3S7D - chains A and I; structure by X-ray diffraction, 2.30 A resolution.

# Chain A
Name: N-lysine methyltransferase SMYD2
From: Homo sapiens
Notes: EC 2.1.1.-, 2.1.1.43
Reference sequence: Q9NRG4 (SMYD2_HUMAN); residue numbers follow UniProt; this construct covers 1-433
Amino-acid sequence (433 residues; each row starts with the number of its first residue):
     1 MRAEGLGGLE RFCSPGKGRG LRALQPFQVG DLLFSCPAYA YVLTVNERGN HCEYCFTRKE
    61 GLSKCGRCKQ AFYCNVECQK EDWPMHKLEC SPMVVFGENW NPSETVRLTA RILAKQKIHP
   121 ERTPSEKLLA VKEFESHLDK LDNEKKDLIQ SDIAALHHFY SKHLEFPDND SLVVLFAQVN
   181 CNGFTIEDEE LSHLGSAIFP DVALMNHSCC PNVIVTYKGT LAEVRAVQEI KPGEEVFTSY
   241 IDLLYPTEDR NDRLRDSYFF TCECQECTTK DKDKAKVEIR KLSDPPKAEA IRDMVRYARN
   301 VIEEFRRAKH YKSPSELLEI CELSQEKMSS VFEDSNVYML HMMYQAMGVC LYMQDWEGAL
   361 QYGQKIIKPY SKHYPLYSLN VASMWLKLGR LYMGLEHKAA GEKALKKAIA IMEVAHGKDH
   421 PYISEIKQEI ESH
Not modelled in the structure: 1-4
Sequence notes: conflict Glu165 (Gly in Q9NRG4)
Swiss-Prot annotation at these positions:
  - zinc finger: Cys52 to Cys90 (MYND-type)
  - binding site (S-adenosyl-L-methionine): Lys17 to Arg19, His137, Asn206, His207, Tyr258 to Phe260
  - binding site (Zn(2+)): Cys52, Cys55, Cys65, Cys68, Cys74, Cys78, His86, Cys90
  - modified residue: Ser283 (Phosphoserine)
  - natural variant: Glu165 (G165E: this construct carries the variant)
  - mutagenesis: Glu187 (E187K: Abolishes methyltransferase activity on p53/TP53), Glu189 (E189K: Strongly reduces methyltransferase activity on p53/TP53), Glu190 (E190K: Strongly reduces methyltransferase activity on p53/TP53), His207 (H207A: Abolishes methyltransferase activity), Tyr240 (Y240F: Abolishes methyltransferase activity), Tyr245 (Y245F: Strongly reduces methyltransferase activity on p53/TP53), Asp252 (D252R: Slightly reduces methyltransferase activity on p53/TP53), Arg253 (R253Q: No effect on methyltransferase activity on p53/TP53), Arg306 (R306E: No effect on methyltransferase activity on p53/TP53), Tyr374 (Y374A: Abolishes methyltransferase activity on p53/TP53), Glu429 (E429K: Reduces methyltransferase activity on p53/TP53), Glu431 (E431K: Strongly reduces methyltransferase activity on p53/TP53)
Ion coordination: Zn2+ site 1: Cys52, Cys55, Cys74, Cys78; Zn2+ site 2: Cys65, Cys68, His86, Cys90; Zn2+ site 3: Cys209, Cys262, Cys264, Cys267
Residues lining bound ligands: S-adenosylhomocysteine (SAH): Gly16, Lys17, Gly18, Arg19, Glu135, His137, Cys181, Asn182, Ala203, Leu204, Met205, Asn206, His207, Tyr240, Tyr258, Phe260, Thr261, Cys262

# Chain I
Name: Monomethylated p53 peptide
Amino-acid sequence (13 residues; row label = number of the first residue in the row):
   366 SSHLKSKKGQ STS
Not modelled in the structure: 366-368, 374-378
Modified residues: Lys370 (n-methyl-lysine; MLZ)

# How chain A and chain I interact
Residue-residue contacts (30; chain A residue first):
  Val179(A) - Leu369(I)
  Cys181(A) - Lys370(I)
  Asn182(A) - Lys370(I)
  Gly183(A) - Leu369(I)
  Gly183(A) - Lys370(I)  hydrogen bond (backbone-backbone)
  Phe184(A) - Leu369(I)
  Phe184(A) - Lys370(I)
  Thr185(A) - Leu369(I)
  Thr185(A) - Lys370(I)  hydrogen bond (backbone-backbone)
  Thr185(A) - Ser371(I)
  Glu187(A) - Ser371(I)
  Glu187(A) - Lys372(I)  hydrogen bond (side chain-backbone)
  Glu187(A) - Lys373(I)  hydrogen bond (side chain-backbone)
  Leu191(A) - Lys372(I)
  Leu191(A) - Lys373(I)
  Ser196(A) - Leu369(I)
  Ala203(A) - Lys370(I)
  Met205(A) - Lys370(I)
  Ile214(A) - Lys372(I)
  Val215(A) - Lys372(I)  hydrogen bond (backbone-side chain)
  Tyr240(A) - Lys370(I)
  Tyr240(A) - Ser371(I)  hydrogen bond (backbone-backbone)
  Ile241(A) - Ser371(I)
  Asp242(A) - Lys372(I)
  Tyr258(A) - Leu369(I)
  Tyr258(A) - Lys370(I)  hydrogen bond (side chain-backbone)
  Tyr344(A) - Lys373(I)  hydrogen bond
  Leu379(A) - Lys372(I)
  Asn380(A) - Lys372(I)  hydrogen bond (side chain-backbone)
  Asn380(A) - Lys373(I)
Also at the interface, not in a pair above, chain A (25 interface residues in all): Leu108, Asn180, Val202, Ser239, Arg253

# Summary
The interface between chain A and chain I involves 25 residues on one side and 5 on the other; the contacts
include 9 hydrogen bonds. Polar pairs include Glu187(A)-Lys372(I), Glu187(A)-Lys373(I) and
Val215(A)-Lys372(I). Ligands of chain A: S-adenosylhomocysteine.
Here chain A is N-lysine methyltransferase SMYD2 (Homo sapiens) and chain I is Monomethylated p53 peptide.
Entry 3S7D (Structural Basis of Substrate Methylation and Inhibition of SMYD2) was determined by X-ray
diffraction together with 3S7B, 3S7F and 3S7J from the same study.
